6YYO - chains AAA and BBB; structure by X-ray diffraction, 1.50 A resolution.

Chain AAA (and BBB):
Name: Cathepsin S
From: Homo sapiens
Notes: EC 3.4.22.27; chain BBB of this document is another copy of the same molecule, construct and numbering; everything in this record applies to it too
Reference sequence: P25774 (CATS_HUMAN); residues -1 to 217 here correspond to UniProt positions 113-331 (UniProt number = residue number + 114)
Sequence (225 residues; row label = number of the first residue in the row; numbers below 1 keep their minus sign (Arg-1 is residue -1)):
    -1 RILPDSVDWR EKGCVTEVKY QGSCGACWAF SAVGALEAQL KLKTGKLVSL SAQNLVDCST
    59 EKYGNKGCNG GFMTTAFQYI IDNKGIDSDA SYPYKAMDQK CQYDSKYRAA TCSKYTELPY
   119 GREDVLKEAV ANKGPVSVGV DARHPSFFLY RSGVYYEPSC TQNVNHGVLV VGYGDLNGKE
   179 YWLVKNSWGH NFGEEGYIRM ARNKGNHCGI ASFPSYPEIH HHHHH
Disordered / not traced: -1, 220-223
Sequence notes: expression tag (218-223)
Disulfides: Cys22-Cys66, Cys56-Cys99, Cys158-Cys206
Residues lining bound ligands:
  - Q1K (6-(4-methylsulfonylpiperazin-1-yl)-[1,2,4]triazolo[4,3-b]pyridazine), molecule 1: Trp26, Gly69, Phe70, Met71, Glu115, Val136, Gly137, Val162, Asn163, His164, Gly165, Phe211
  - Q1K, molecule 2: Phe70, Thr72, Glu115
Swiss-Prot annotation at these positions:
  - active site: Cys25, His164, Asn184

Interface between chain AAA and chain BBB:
Residue-residue contacts - 31 pairs, chain AAA then chain BBB:
  Glu59(AAA) - Gln160(BBB)
  Lys60(AAA) - Tyr118(BBB)  hydrogen bond (backbone-side chain)
  Lys60(AAA) - Gln160(BBB)
  Tyr61(AAA) - Tyr118(BBB)
  Gly62(AAA) - Tyr118(BBB)
  Gly62(AAA) - Asn161(BBB)
  Lys64(AAA) - Asn161(BBB)
  Thr73(AAA) - Tyr118(BBB)
  Thr73(AAA) - Phe211(BBB)
  Gln76(AAA) - Pro117(BBB)
  Gln76(AAA) - Tyr118(BBB)
  Gln76(AAA) - Arg120(BBB)
  Asp80(AAA) - Arg120(BBB)  salt bridge
  Tyr113(AAA) - Pro117(BBB)
  Tyr113(AAA) - Tyr118(BBB)  hydrogen bond (side chain-backbone)
  Glu115(AAA) - Glu115(BBB)
  Pro117(AAA) - Gln76(BBB)
  Pro117(AAA) - Tyr113(BBB)
  Tyr118(AAA) - Lys60(BBB)  hydrogen bond (side chain-backbone)
  Tyr118(AAA) - Tyr61(BBB)
  Tyr118(AAA) - Gly62(BBB)
  Tyr118(AAA) - Thr73(BBB)
  Tyr118(AAA) - Gln76(BBB)
  Tyr118(AAA) - Tyr113(BBB)  hydrogen bond (backbone-side chain)
  Arg120(AAA) - Gln76(BBB)
  Arg120(AAA) - Asp80(BBB)  salt bridge
  Gln160(AAA) - Glu59(BBB)
  Gln160(AAA) - Lys60(BBB)
  Asn161(AAA) - Gly62(BBB)
  Asn161(AAA) - Lys64(BBB)  hydrogen bond
  Phe211(AAA) - Thr73(BBB)
Other interface residues (no listed pair), chain AAA (19 interface residues in all): Phe70, Leu116, Gly203
Other interface residues (no listed pair), chain BBB (17 interface residues in all): Leu116

In short:
19 residues of chain AAA face 17 of chain BBB across their interface, with 5 hydrogen bonds and 2 salt
bridges. Polar contacts include Asp80(AAA)-Arg120(BBB), Lys60(AAA)-Tyr118(BBB) and Tyr113(AAA)-Tyr118(BBB).
Chain AAA binds compound Q1K. UniProt lists 3 active-site residues on chain AAA.
Chain AAA and chain BBB are both Cathepsin S (Homo sapiens); the structure, Structure of Cathepsin S in
complex with Compound 1, was determined by X-ray diffraction (same publication as 6YYN, 6YYP, 6YYQ and 6YYR).
